PDB entry 3I7G | X-ray diffraction, 1.95 A resolution | chains A and B

== Chain A (and B) ==
Protein: Collagenase 3
From: Homo sapiens
Notes: EC 3.4.24.-; chain B of this document is another copy of the same molecule, construct and numbering; everything in this record applies to it too
Reference sequence: P45452 (MMP13_HUMAN); residue numbers follow UniProt; this construct covers 104-274
Chain sequence (171 residues; numbered 104 to 274; the number before each row is that of its first residue):
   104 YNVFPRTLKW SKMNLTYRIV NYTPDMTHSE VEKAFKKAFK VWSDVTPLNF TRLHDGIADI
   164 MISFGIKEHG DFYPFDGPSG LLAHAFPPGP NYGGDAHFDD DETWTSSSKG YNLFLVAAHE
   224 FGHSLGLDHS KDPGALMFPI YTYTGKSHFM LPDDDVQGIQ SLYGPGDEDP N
Not modelled in the structure: 248-251, 273-274 (chain B: 247-249, 270-274)
Metal / ion sites: Ca2+ site 1: Asp128, Asp203, Glu205; Ca2+ site 2: Asp162, Asn194, Gly196, Asp198; Zn2+ site 1: His172, Asp174, His187, His200; Ca2+ site 3: Asp179, Gly180, Ser182, Leu184, Asp202, Glu205; Zn2+ site 2: His222, His226, His232 (together with formate)
Residues lining bound ligands: 732 (5-(4-chlorophenyl)-N-[(1S)-1-cyclohexyl-2-(methylamino)-2-oxoethyl]furan-2-carboxamide): Gly183, Leu184, Leu185, Ala186, Tyr214, Leu218, Val219, His222, Glu223, Ala238, Leu239, Phe241, Pro242, Ile243, Tyr244, Thr245
UniProt features mapped onto this chain:
  - active site: Glu223
  - binding site (Ca(2+)): Asp128, Asp162, Asp179, Gly180, Ser182, Leu184, Asn194, Gly196, Asp198, Asp202, Asp203, Glu205
  - binding site (Zn(2+)): His172, Asp174, His187, His200, His222, His226, His232, Met240
  - glycosylation (N-linked (GlcNAc...) asparagine): Asn117, Asn152
  - natural variant: Trp207 (W207G: In MDST), His232 (H232N: In MANDP1)
  - mutagenesis: Glu223 (E223A: Abolishes enzyme activity)

== How chain A and chain B interact ==
Pairs across the interface (56):
  Tyr104(A) - Ser233(B)
  Tyr104(A) - Asp257(B)  hydrogen bond (backbone-side chain)
  Tyr104(A) - Gln260(B)
  Tyr104(A) - Gly261(B)
  Tyr104(A) - Ser264(B)
  Asn105(A) - Leu230(B)
  Asn105(A) - Asp231(B)  hydrogen bond (backbone-backbone)
  Asn105(A) - His232(B)
  Val106(A) - Gly229(B)
  Val106(A) - Leu230(B)  hydrophobic
  Val106(A) - Asp231(B)
  Val106(A) - Gly261(B)
  Val106(A) - Ser264(B)
  Val106(A) - Leu265(B)  hydrophobic
  Phe107(A) - Arg109(B)
  Phe107(A) - Leu111(B)
  Phe107(A) - Pro190(B)  hydrophobic
  Phe107(A) - His226(B)
  Phe107(A) - Gly229(B)  hydrogen bond (backbone-backbone)
  Phe107(A) - Leu230(B)
  Phe107(A) - Asp231(B)
  Pro108(A) - Arg109(B)
  Pro108(A) - Leu111(B)
  Pro108(A) - Asp231(B)
  Arg109(A) - Arg109(B)  hydrogen bond (backbone-backbone)
  Arg109(A) - Leu111(B)
  Thr110(A) - Val106(B)
  Thr110(A) - Phe107(B)
  Thr110(A) - Arg109(B)
  Leu111(A) - Phe107(B)  hydrogen bond (backbone-backbone)
  Leu111(A) - Arg109(B)
  Lys112(A) - Arg109(B)
  Gly173(A) - Phe175(B)
  Asp174(A) - Phe175(B)
  Phe175(A) - Gly173(B)
  Phe175(A) - Phe175(B)
  Pro190(A) - Phe107(B)  hydrophobic
  Pro193(A) - Tyr176(B)
  Asn194(A) - Tyr176(B)
  Tyr195(A) - Asp174(B)
  Tyr195(A) - Phe175(B)
  Tyr195(A) - Tyr176(B)  hydrogen bond
  His226(A) - Phe107(B)
  Gly229(A) - Val106(B)
  Gly229(A) - Phe107(B)  hydrogen bond (backbone-backbone)
  Leu230(A) - Asn105(B)
  Leu230(A) - Phe107(B)
  Asp231(A) - Asn105(B)  hydrogen bond (backbone-backbone)
  Asp231(A) - Phe107(B)
  His232(A) - Asn105(B)  hydrogen bond (backbone-side chain)
  Ser233(A) - Tyr104(B)
  Asp257(A) - Tyr104(B)  hydrogen bond (side chain-backbone)
  Gln260(A) - Tyr104(B)
  Gly261(A) - Tyr104(B)
  Ser264(A) - Tyr104(B)
  Leu265(A) - Val106(B)  hydrophobic
Other interface residues (no listed pair), chain B (23 interface residues in all): Pro108

== Overview ==
27 residues of chain A and 23 residues of chain B are in contact; the contacts include 10 hydrogen bonds.
Polar contacts include Tyr104(A)-Asp257(B), Tyr195(A)-Tyr176(B) and His232(A)-Asn105(B). Ligands of chain A:
compound 732.
Chain A and chain B are both Collagenase 3 (Homo sapiens); the structure, MMP-13 in complex with a non
zinc-chelating inhibitor, was determined by X-ray diffraction (same publication as 3I7I).
